1GGK - chains A and B of the 4 polymer chains in the assembly; structure by X-ray diffraction, 2.26 A resolution.

== Chain A (and B) ==
Molecule: Catalase hpii
From: Escherichia coli
Notes: EC 1.11.1.6; chain B of this document is another copy of the same molecule, construct and numbering; everything in this record applies to it too
UniProtKB: P21179 (CATE_ECOLI); numbering as in UniProt (aligned over 1-753)
Amino-acid sequence (753 residues; each row starts with the number of its first residue):
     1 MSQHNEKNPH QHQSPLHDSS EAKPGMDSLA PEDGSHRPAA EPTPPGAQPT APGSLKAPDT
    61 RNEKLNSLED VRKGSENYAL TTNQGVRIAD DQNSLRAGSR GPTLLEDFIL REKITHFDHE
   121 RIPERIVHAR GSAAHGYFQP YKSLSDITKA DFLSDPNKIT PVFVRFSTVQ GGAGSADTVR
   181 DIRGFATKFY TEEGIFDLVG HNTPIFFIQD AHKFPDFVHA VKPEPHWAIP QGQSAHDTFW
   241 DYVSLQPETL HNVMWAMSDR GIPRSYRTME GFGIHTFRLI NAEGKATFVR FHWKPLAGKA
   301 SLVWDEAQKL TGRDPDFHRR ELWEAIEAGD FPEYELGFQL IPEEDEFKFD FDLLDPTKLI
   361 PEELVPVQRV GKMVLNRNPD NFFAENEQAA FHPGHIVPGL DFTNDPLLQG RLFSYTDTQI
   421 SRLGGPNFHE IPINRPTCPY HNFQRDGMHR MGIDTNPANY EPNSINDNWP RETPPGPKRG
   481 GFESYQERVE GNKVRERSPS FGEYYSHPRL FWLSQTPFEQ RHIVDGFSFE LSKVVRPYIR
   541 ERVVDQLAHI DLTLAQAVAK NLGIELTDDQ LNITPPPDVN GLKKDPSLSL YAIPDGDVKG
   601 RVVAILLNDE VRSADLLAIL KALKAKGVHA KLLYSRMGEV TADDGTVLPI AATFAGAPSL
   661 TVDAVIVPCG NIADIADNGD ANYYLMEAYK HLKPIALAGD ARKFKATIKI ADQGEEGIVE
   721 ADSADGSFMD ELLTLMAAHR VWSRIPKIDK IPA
Unresolved in the structure: 1-26
Sequence notes: engineered mutation H201 (Asn in P21179)
Covalently attached groups: covalent link H392-Y415
Bound ions: heme Fe near Y415 (its only coordinating residue here)
Ligand contacts: heme (HEM): R125, I126, V127, H128, R165, S167, G184, F185, A186, V199, G200, H201, F206, A211, F214, I274, H275, A390, F391, L407, G410, R411, S414, Y415, T418, Q419, R422
From the paper describing this entry:
  - contacts within the chain: H128-H201 (hydrogen bond), H392-Y415 (covalent link)
  - mutagenesis - N201H: decreased catalytic activity
  - post-translational modification sites: Y415
  - catalytic residues: H128 (citing earlier work)

== How chain A and chain B interact ==
Pairs across the interface (77; chain A residue first):
  T103(A) - L104(B)
  T103(A) - L105(B)  hydrogen bond (backbone-backbone)
  L104(A) - P102(B)  hydrophobic
  L104(A) - L104(B)  hydrophobic
  L105(A) - T103(B)  hydrogen bond (backbone-backbone)
  L105(A) - L105(B)  hydrophobic
  K213(A) - E461(B)  salt bridge
  K213(A) - P462(B)
  D216(A) - Y460(B)
  D216(A) - E461(B)
  H219(A) - F443(B)  hydrogen bond (side chain-backbone)
  H219(A) - N459(B)  hydrogen bond (side chain-backbone)
  A220(A) - Y460(B)  hydrophobic
  P225(A) - N459(B)
  T238(A) - Y460(B)
  D241(A) - Y460(B)  hydrogen bond
  D241(A) - N463(B)
  D241(A) - S464(B)  hydrogen bond
  D241(A) - I465(B)
  Y242(A) - Y460(B)  hydrophobic
  Y242(A) - E461(B)
  L245(A) - P462(B)
  L245(A) - N463(B)
  L245(A) - S464(B)
  Q246(A) - P462(B)
  N404(A) - K493(B)  hydrogen bond
  F413(A) - F413(B)  hydrophobic
  F443(A) - H219(B)
  N459(A) - H219(B)  hydrogen bond (backbone-side chain)
  N459(A) - P225(B)
  Y460(A) - D216(B)
  Y460(A) - T238(B)
  Y460(A) - D241(B)  hydrogen bond
  Y460(A) - Y242(B)  hydrophobic
  E461(A) - K213(B)  salt bridge
  E461(A) - D216(B)  hydrogen bond (backbone-side chain)
  E461(A) - Y242(B)
  P462(A) - L245(B)
  P462(A) - Q246(B)
  N463(A) - D241(B)
  N463(A) - L245(B)
  S464(A) - D241(B)  hydrogen bond
  S464(A) - L245(B)
  S464(A) - Y538(B)  hydrogen bond
  S464(A) - R542(B)
  I465(A) - D241(B)
  I465(A) - R536(B)
  I465(A) - Y538(B)
  S484(A) - R495(B)  hydrogen bond
  Y485(A) - K493(B)
  Q486(A) - N492(B)
  Q486(A) - K493(B)
  E487(A) - G491(B)
  E487(A) - N492(B)
  E487(A) - K493(B)  salt bridge
  R488(A) - G491(B)
  R488(A) - N492(B)
  V489(A) - V489(B)
  V489(A) - E490(B)
  V489(A) - G491(B)  hydrogen bond (backbone-backbone)
  E490(A) - V489(B)
  E490(A) - E490(B)
  G491(A) - E487(B)
  G491(A) - R488(B)
  G491(A) - V489(B)  hydrogen bond (backbone-backbone)
  N492(A) - Q486(B)  hydrogen bond (side chain-backbone)
  N492(A) - E487(B)
  N492(A) - R488(B)
  K493(A) - N404(B)  hydrogen bond
  K493(A) - Q486(B)
  K493(A) - E487(B)  salt bridge
  V494(A) - Q486(B)
  R495(A) - S484(B)  hydrogen bond
  R536(A) - I465(B)
  Y538(A) - S464(B)  hydrogen bond
  Y538(A) - I465(B)
  R542(A) - S464(B)
Interface residues without a listed pair, chain A (45 interface residues in all): P102, E106, L110, I420, R445, P457, F482
Interface residues without a listed pair, chain B (45 interface residues in all): E106, L110, A220, I420, R445, P457, F482, Y485, V494

== Overview ==
Chain A and chain B each contribute 45 residues to their interface; the contacts include 19 hydrogen bonds and
4 salt bridges. Polar pairs include K213(A)-E461(B), E487(A)-K493(B) and H219(A)-F443(B). Ligands of chain A:
heme. From the paper: the catalytic residue H128(A); N201H of chain A reduces catalytic activity.
Both chains are Catalase hpii (Escherichia coli). Entry 1GGK (Crystal structure of catalase hpii from
escherichia coli, asn201his variant) was determined by X-ray diffraction, deposited together with 1GGE, 1GGF,
1GGH, 1GGJ and 1GG9.
